PDB entry 3BMV | X-ray diffraction, 1.60 A resolution | chain A

== Chain A ==
Name: Cyclomaltodextrin glucanotransferase
Source organism: Thermoanaerobacterium thermosulfurigenes
Notes: EC 2.4.1.19
Reference sequence: P26827 (CDGT_THETU); residues 1-683 here correspond to UniProt positions 28-710 (UniProt number = residue number + 27)
Amino-acid sequence (683 residues; each row starts with the number of its first residue):
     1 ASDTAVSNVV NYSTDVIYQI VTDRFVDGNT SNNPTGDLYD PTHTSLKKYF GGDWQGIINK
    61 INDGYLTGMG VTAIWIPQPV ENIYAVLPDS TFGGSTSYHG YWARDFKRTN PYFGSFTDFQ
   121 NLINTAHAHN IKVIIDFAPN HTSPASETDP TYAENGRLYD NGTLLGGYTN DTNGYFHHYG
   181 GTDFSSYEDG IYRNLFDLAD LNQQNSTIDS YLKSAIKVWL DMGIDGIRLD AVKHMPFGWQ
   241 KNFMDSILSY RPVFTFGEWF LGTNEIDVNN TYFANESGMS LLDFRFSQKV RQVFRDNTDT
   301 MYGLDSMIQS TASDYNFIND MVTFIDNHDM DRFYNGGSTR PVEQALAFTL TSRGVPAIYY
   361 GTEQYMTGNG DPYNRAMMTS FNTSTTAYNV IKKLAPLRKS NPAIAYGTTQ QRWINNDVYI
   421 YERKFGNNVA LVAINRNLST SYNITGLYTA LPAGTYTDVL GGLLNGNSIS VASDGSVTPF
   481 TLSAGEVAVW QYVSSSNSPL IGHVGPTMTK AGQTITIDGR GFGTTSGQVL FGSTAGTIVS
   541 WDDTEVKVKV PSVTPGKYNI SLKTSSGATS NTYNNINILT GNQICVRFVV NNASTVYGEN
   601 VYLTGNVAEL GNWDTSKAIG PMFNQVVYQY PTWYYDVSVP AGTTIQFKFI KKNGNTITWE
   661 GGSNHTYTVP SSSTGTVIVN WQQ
Construct notes: engineered mutation Pro-77 (Ser104 in P26827)
Bound ions: Ca2+ site 1: Asp-27, Asn-29, Asn-32, Asn-33, Gly-51, Asp-53; Ca2+ site 2: Asn-140, Ile-191, Asp-200, His-234
UniProt features mapped onto this chain:
  - active site: Asp-230 (Nucleophile), Glu-258 (Proton donor)
  - binding site (Ca(2+)): Asp-27, Asn-29, Asn-32, Asn-33, Gly-51, Asp-53, Asn-140, Ile-191, Asp-200, His-234
  - binding site (substrate): Tyr-101, Trp-102, His-141, Asn-194 to Asp-197, Arg-228, Lys-233, His-234, His-328, Asp-371, Arg-375
  - site: Asp-329 (Transition state stabilizer)
What the authors report for this chain:
  - mutagenesis - S77P (15-fold): decreased catalytic activity (hydrolytic activity)
  - mutagenesis - S77P (1.8-fold): decreased catalytic activity on beta-cyclization
  - mutagenesis - W239L, W239R: unchanged catalytic activity on beta-cyclization
  - mutagenesis - W239L, W239R: decreased catalytic activity on hydrolytic rates
  - mutagenesis - S77P (2-fold), W239R (2-fold): decreased catalytic activity on pNPG7
  - mutagenesis - S77P, W239R (1.5-fold): decreased catalytic activity (coupling reaction)
  - mutagenesis - S77P: unchanged stability
  - mutagenesis - W239L, W239R: decreased stability
  - conformationally variable residues (side-chain flip): Tyr-101, Arg-228, Glu-258
  - contacts within the chain: Tyr-101/Arg-228 (hydrogen bond), Asp-209/Trp-239 (hydrogen bond), Arg-228/Glu-258 (hydrogen bond)
  - catalytic residues: Asp-230, Glu-258 (citing earlier work)

== In short ==
Asp-27, Asn-29, Asn-32, Asn-33, Gly-51 and Asp-53 coordinate Ca2+ site 1. The Ca2+ site 2 is built by Asn-140,
Ile-191, Asp-200 and His-234. Curated annotation (UniProt) lists active-site residues Asp-230 and Glu-258, 10
Ca2+-binding residues and 13 substrate-binding residues. The paper reports catalytic residues Asp-230 and
Glu-258; W239L and W239R reduce catalytic activity on hydrolytic rates.
Chain A is Cyclomaltodextrin glucanotransferase (Thermoanaerobacterium thermosulfurigenes); the structure,
Cyclodextrin glycosyl transferase from Thermoanerobacterium thermosulfurigenes EM1 mutant S77P, was determined
by X-ray diffraction (same publication as 3BMW).
